7YI4 - chains M and O of the 16 polymer chains in the assembly; structure by electron microscopy, 3.96 A resolution.

Chain M:
Name: Histone H2A
Organism: Xenopus laevis
Reference sequence: Q6AZJ8 (Q6AZJ8_XENLA); residues 1-129 here correspond to UniProt positions 2-130 (UniProt number = residue number + 1)
Amino-acid sequence (129 residues; each row starts with the number of its first residue):
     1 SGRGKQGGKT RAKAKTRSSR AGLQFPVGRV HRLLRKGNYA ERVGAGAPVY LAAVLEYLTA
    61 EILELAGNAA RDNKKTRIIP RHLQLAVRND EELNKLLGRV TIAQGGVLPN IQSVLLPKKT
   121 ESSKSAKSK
Not modelled in the structure: 1-11, 119-129

Chain O:
Molecule: Wisdom 601 DNA
Organism: synthetic construct
Sequence (167 nucleotides; numbered -73 to 93; the number before each row is that of its first residue; numbers below 1 keep their minus sign (DC-73 is residue -73)):
   -73 CTGGAGAATC CCGGTCTGCA GGCCGCTCAA TTGGTCGTAG ACAGCTCTAG CACCGCTTAA
   -13 ACGCACGTAC GCGCTGTCCC CCGCGTTTTA ACCGCCAAGG GGATTACTCC CTAGTCTCCA
    47 GGCACGTGTC AGATATATAC ATCCTGTGCA TGTATTGAAC AGCGACC
Not modelled in the structure: 78-93

How chain M and chain O interact:
Pairs across the interface (15):
  Arg29(M) - DG48(O)  phosphate contact
  Arg29(M) - DC49(O)  salt bridge to the phosphate
  Glu41(M) - DA39(O)  sugar contact
  Arg42(M) - DT38(O)  sugar contact
  Arg42(M) - DA39(O)  phosphate contact
  Val43(M) - DT38(O)  phosphate contact
  Val43(M) - DA39(O)  hydrogen bond to the phosphate
  Gly44(M) - DT38(O)  phosphate contact
  Ala45(M) - DT38(O)  hydrogen bond to the phosphate
  Lys75(M) - DG58(O)  phosphate contact
  Lys75(M) - DA59(O)  salt bridge to the phosphate
  Thr76(M) - DA57(O)  hydrogen bond to the phosphate
  Thr76(M) - DG58(O)  hydrogen bond to the phosphate
  Arg77(M) - DA57(O)  sugar contact
  Arg77(M) - DG58(O)  hydrogen bond to the phosphate
Also at the interface, not in a pair above, chain M (11 interface residues in all): His31, Lys74

In short:
11 residues of chain M face 7 of chain O across their interface; the contacts include 5 hydrogen bonds and 2
salt bridges. Polar pairs include Val43(M)-DA39(O), Ala45(M)-DT38(O) and Thr76(M)-DA57(O).
Here chain M is Histone H2A (Xenopus laevis) and chain O is Wisdom 601 DNA (synthetic construct). Entry 7YI4
(Cryo-EM structure of Rpd3S complex bound to H3K36me3 nucleosome in close state) was determined by electron
microscopy, deposited together with 7YI0, 7YI1, 7YI2, 7YI3 and 7YI5.
